9F5Y - chains G and N of the 51 polymer chains in the assembly; structure by electron microscopy, 2.51 A resolution.

== Chain G ==
Protein: NADH:ubiquinone oxidoreductase subunit 8
Source organism: Chlamydomonas reinhardtii
Notes: EC 1.6.5.3
UniProtKB: Q6V9B1 (Q6V9B1_CHLRE); residues 1-231 here = UniProt positions 1-231
Amino-acid sequence (231 residues; each row starts with the number of its first residue):
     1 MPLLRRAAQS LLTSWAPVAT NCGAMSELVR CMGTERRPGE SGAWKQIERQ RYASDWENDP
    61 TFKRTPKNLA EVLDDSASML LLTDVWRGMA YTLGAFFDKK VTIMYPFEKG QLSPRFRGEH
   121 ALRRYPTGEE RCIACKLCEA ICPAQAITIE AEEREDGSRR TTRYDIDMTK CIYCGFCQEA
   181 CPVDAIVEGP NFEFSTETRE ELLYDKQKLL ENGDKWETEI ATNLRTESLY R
Unresolved in the structure: 1-32
Bound ions: 4Fe-4S cluster Fe site 1: His120, Cys142, Cys171, Cys174, Cys177; 4Fe-4S cluster Fe site 2: Cys132, Cys135, Cys138, Cys181
Residues lining bound ligands:
  - phosphatidylethanolamine (PTY): Met79, Leu80, Leu81, Leu82, Val85
  - 4Fe-4S cluster (SF4), molecule 1: His120, Cys142, Pro143, Ala144, Ala146, Ile147, Ile166, Cys171, Ile172, Tyr173, Cys174, Gly175, Phe176, Cys177, Glu188
  - 4Fe-4S cluster (SF4), molecule 2: Leu122, Cys132, Ile133, Ala134, Cys135, Lys136, Leu137, Cys138, Ile149, Tyr164, Cys181, Pro182, Val183, Ala185, Ile186

== Chain N ==
Protein: NADH dehydrogenase [ubiquinone] 1 alpha subcomplex subunit 12
Source organism: Chlamydomonas reinhardtii
UniProtKB: Q6UP31 (Q6UP31_CHLRE); residue numbers follow UniProt; this construct covers 1-156
Amino-acid sequence (156 residues; row label = number of the first residue in the row):
     1 MSLSGYFSRL LEASGKKSVG SFFASWEFGK MLVDGNLAHN VLVRATGAGR LVGTDYNGNR
    61 YYENEEAAYG RRRWIVYKDK FDYNPTTIPP EWHGWLNYIN DYNPTNTQFK QPTYQIEASM
   121 TKTGTQTCYN PKGSWFSAKP RNWRKYESWT PANKSA
Unresolved in the structure: 1, 152-156

== Chain G / chain N interface ==
Pairs across the interface - 77 pairs, chain G then chain N:
  Thr102(G) - Arg71(N)  hydrogen bond (backbone-side chain)
  Ile103(G) - Arg71(N)
  Met104(G) - His39(N)
  Met104(G) - Arg71(N)
  Tyr105(G) - Asn36(N)  hydrogen bond (backbone-side chain)
  Tyr105(G) - Pro85(N)
  Pro106(G) - Asn36(N)
  Pro106(G) - Tyr77(N)  hydrogen bond (backbone-side chain)
  Phe107(G) - Asn36(N)
  Phe107(G) - Leu37(N)  hydrophobic
  Phe107(G) - Asn40(N)
  Phe107(G) - Trp74(N)
  Phe107(G) - Ile75(N)  hydrogen bond (backbone-backbone)
  Phe107(G) - Tyr77(N)  hydrophobic
  Phe107(G) - Tyr83(N)  hydrophobic
  Glu108(G) - Arg44(N)  salt bridge
  Glu108(G) - Arg71(N)  salt bridge
  Glu108(G) - Trp74(N)
  Lys109(G) - Gly70(N)
  Lys109(G) - Pro85(N)
  Lys109(G) - Leu96(N)
  Lys109(G) - Asn97(N)
  Lys109(G) - Tyr98(N)
  Gly110(G) - Asn97(N)
  Gly110(G) - Tyr98(N)
  Gln111(G) - Tyr69(N)
  Gln111(G) - Gly70(N)
  Gln111(G) - Asn97(N)
  Gln111(G) - Tyr98(N)
  Leu112(G) - Asn97(N)  hydrogen bond (backbone-backbone)
  Leu112(G) - Tyr98(N)
  Leu112(G) - Ile99(N)
  Ser113(G) - Ile99(N)
  Pro114(G) - Ile99(N)
  Arg124(G) - Tyr114(N)
  Tyr125(G) - Tyr114(N)
  Pro126(G) - Lys110(N)
  Glu150(G) - Lys145(N)  salt bridge
  Arg163(G) - Trp143(N)
  Pro190(G) - His93(N)
  Phe192(G) - Asn97(N)
  Glu193(G) - Pro85(N)
  Glu193(G) - Thr86(N)
  Ser195(G) - Thr123(N)
  Thr196(G) - Thr123(N)
  Glu197(G) - Thr123(N)  hydrogen bond (backbone-side chain)
  Glu197(G) - Gly124(N)
  Glu200(G) - Pro131(N)
  Glu201(G) - Thr123(N)  hydrogen bond
  Glu201(G) - Cys128(N)
  Glu201(G) - Tyr129(N)
  Leu203(G) - Tyr129(N)  hydrogen bond (backbone-side chain)
  Tyr204(G) - Tyr129(N)
  Asp205(G) - Tyr129(N)  hydrogen bond (backbone-side chain)
  Asp205(G) - Lys132(N)  salt bridge
  Gln207(G) - Lys132(N)  hydrogen bond
  Lys208(G) - Tyr129(N)
  Glu211(G) - Ile116(N)
  Asp214(G) - Tyr114(N)
  Asp214(G) - Gln115(N)
  Asp214(G) - Ile116(N)  hydrogen bond (backbone-backbone)
  Lys215(G) - Pro90(N)
  Lys215(G) - Ile116(N)
  Lys215(G) - Ala118(N)
  Trp216(G) - Pro90(N)  hydrophobic
  Trp216(G) - His93(N)
  Glu217(G) - Tyr114(N)
  Thr218(G) - Lys110(N)
  Thr218(G) - Gln111(N)
  Thr218(G) - Pro112(N)
  Thr218(G) - Gln115(N)
  Glu219(G) - Pro90(N)
  Glu219(G) - His93(N)  salt bridge
  Glu219(G) - Gly94(N)  hydrogen bond (side chain-backbone)
  Thr222(G) - Tyr102(N)
  Thr222(G) - Phe109(N)
  Asn223(G) - Ile99(N)
Other interface residues (no listed pair), chain G (41 interface residues in all): Gly128
Other interface residues (no listed pair), chain N (46 interface residues in all): Arg72, Arg73, Ile88, Glu91, Asn100, Glu117, Ser119, Asn130

== Summary ==
The interface between chain G and chain N involves 41 residues on one side and 46 on the other, with 12
hydrogen bonds and 5 salt bridges. Polar contacts include Glu108(G)-Arg44(N), Glu108(G)-Arg71(N) and
Glu150(G)-Lys145(N). Chain G binds 4Fe-4S cluster and phosphatidylethanolamine.
Chain G is NADH:ubiquinone oxidoreductase subunit 8 and chain N is NADH dehydrogenase [ubiquinone] 1 alpha
subcomplex subunit 12, both from Chlamydomonas reinhardtii; the structure, Structure of the Chlamydomonas
reinhardtii respiratory complex I from respiratory supercomplex, was determined by electron microscopy (same
publication as 9F5X, 9F5Z, 9F60, 9F61 and 9F62).
